Entry 6P9S (X-ray diffraction, 1.70 A resolution); this record covers chain A.

Chain A:
Name: Acyl-[acyl-carrier-protein]--UDP-N-acetylglucosamine O-acyltransferase
Organism: Escherichia coli
Notes: EC 2.3.1.129
Reference sequence: W9AB79 (W9AB79_ECOLX); numbering as in UniProt (aligned over 1-262)
Chain sequence (268 residues; each row starts with the number of its first residue):
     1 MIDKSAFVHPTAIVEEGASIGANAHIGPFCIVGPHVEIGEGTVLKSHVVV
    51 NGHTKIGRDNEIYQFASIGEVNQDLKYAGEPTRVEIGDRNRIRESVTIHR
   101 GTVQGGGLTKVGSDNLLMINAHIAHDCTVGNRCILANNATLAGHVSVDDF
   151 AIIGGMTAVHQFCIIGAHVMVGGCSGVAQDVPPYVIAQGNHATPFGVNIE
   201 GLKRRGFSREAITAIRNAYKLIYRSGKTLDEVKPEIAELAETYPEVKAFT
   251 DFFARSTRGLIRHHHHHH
Not modelled in the structure: 264-268
Differences from the reference sequence: expression tag (263-268)
Ligand contacts:
  - O5G ({(3R)-3-[(2-methoxyphenyl)methyl]morpholin-4-yl}[3-(4-methylpyridin-2-yl)-1H-pyrazol-5-yl]methanone): Met118, Ala136, Ile152, Ile153, Gly154, Gly155, His160, Gln161, Met170, Val171, Gly172, Gly173, Ala178, Gln188, His191
  - U20 (uridine-5'-diphosphate-3-O-(R-3-hydroxymyristoyl)-N-acetyl-D-glucosamine): Gln73, Asp74, Leu75, Lys76, Leu116, Met118, His122, Ala124, His125, Ile134, Asn137, Thr140, Leu141, Ala142, Gly143, His144, Ile152, Gly155, Ala158, Val159, His160, Gln161, Phe162, Met170, Gly173, Cys174, Gly176, Val177, Asn190, His191, Asn198, Glu200, Gly201, Arg204, Arg205

Summary:
Ligands of chain A: compound U20 and compound O5G.
Chain A is Acyl-[acyl-carrier-protein]--UDP-N-acetylglucosamine O-acyltransferase (Escherichia coli); the
structure, E.coli LpxA in complex with UDP-3-O-(R-3-hydroxymyristoyl)-GlcNAc and Compound 7, was determined by
X-ray diffraction, deposited together with 6P9P, 6P9Q, 6P9R and 6P9T.
